Entry 2VZD (X-ray diffraction, 2.10 A resolution); this record covers chains A and C.

# Chain A
Protein: Alpha-parvin
From: Homo sapiens
Notes: fragment: c-terminal calponin homology domain, residues 242-372
Reference sequence: Q9NVD7 (PARVA_HUMAN); residue numbers follow UniProt; this construct covers 242-372
Chain sequence (131 residues; each row starts with the number of its first residue):
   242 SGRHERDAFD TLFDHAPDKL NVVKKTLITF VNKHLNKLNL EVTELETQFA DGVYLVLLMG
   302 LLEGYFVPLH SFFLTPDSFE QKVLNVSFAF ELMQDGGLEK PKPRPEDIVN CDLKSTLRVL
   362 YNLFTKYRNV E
Not modelled in the structure: 242-245
Curated features (UniProtKB/Swiss-Prot):
  - mutagenesis: F271 (F271D: Loss of interaction with ILK. Loss of localization to focal adhesions)
Reported in the primary citation:
  - conformationally variable residues (helix shift, loop rearrangement): D248 to V264

# Chain C
Protein: Paxillin
Notes: fragment: paxillin ld1 motif, residues 1-20
Reference sequence: P49023 (PAXI_HUMAN); residue numbers follow UniProt; this construct covers 1-20
Chain sequence (20 residues; row label = number of the first residue in the row):
     1 MDDLDALLAD LESTTSHISK
Not modelled in the structure: 1, 14-20
Curated features (UniProtKB/Swiss-Prot):
  - motif: D3 to T15 (LD motif 1)
  - modified residue: M1 (N-acetylmethionine)
  - mutagenesis: L7 to L8 (Loss of interaction with PDCD10)

# Interface between chain A and chain C
Pairs across the interface (21):
  A249(A) with D3(C); L4(C); L7(C), hydrophobic
  F250(A) with L7(C), hydrophobic
  T252(A) with L4(C)
  L253(A) with L4(C), hydrophobic; L7(C), hydrophobic
  K260(A) with L8(C); E12(C), salt bridge
  V263(A) with L11(C)
  V264(A) with L8(C), hydrophobic; L11(C), hydrophobic
  T267(A) with L11(C), hydrogen bond (side chain-backbone)
  L268(A) with L11(C), hydrophobic
  Y362(A) with L7(C); D10(C), hydrogen bond; L11(C), hydrophobic
  F365(A) with D10(C); L11(C), hydrophobic
  R369(A) with D10(C), salt bridge; S13(C), hydrogen bond
Also at the interface, not in a pair above, chain A (14 interface residues in all): A257, T366
Also at the interface, not in a pair above, chain C (9 interface residues in all): A6
Interface features reported in the paper:
  - interface residues, chain A: A249(A), F250(A), L253(A), A257(A), K260(A), V263(A), V264(A), L268(A), Y362(A), F365(A), R369(A)

# In short
Chain A and chain C form an interface of 14 and 9 residues respectively, with 3 hydrogen bonds and 2 salt
bridges. Polar pairs include K260(A)-E12(C), R369(A)-D10(C) and T267(A)-L11(C). The paper reports interface
residues A249(A), F250(A) and L253(A) among others; conformational variability at D248(A).
Chain A is Alpha-parvin (Homo sapiens) and chain C is Paxillin; the structure, Crystal structure of the
C-terminal calponin homology domain of alpha parvin in complex with paxillin LD1 ..., was determined by X-ray
diffraction (same publication as 2VZC, 2VZG and 2VZI).
